PDB entry 9B24 | electron microscopy, 2.47 A resolution | chains Y and z of the 51 polymer chains in the assembly

Chain Y:
Molecule: 23S rRNA
Source organism: Mycolicibacterium smegmatis
Sequence (3120 nucleotides; numbered 1 to 3120; the number before each row is that of its first residue):
     1 UAAGUGUUUA AGGGCGCAUG GUGGAUGCCU UGGCACUGGG AGCCGAUGAA GGACGUAGGA
    61 GGCUGCGAUA AGCCUCGGGG AGCUGUCAAC CGAGCGUUGA UCCGAGGAUG UCCGAAUGGG
   121 GAAACCCGGC ACGAGUGAUG UCGUGUCACC AGGCGCUGAA UAUAUAGGCG UCUGGGGGGA
   181 ACGCGGGGAA GUGAAACAUC UCAGUACCCG UAGGAAGAGA AAACAAAAUG UGAUUCCGUG
   241 AGUAGUGGCG AGCGAAAGCG GAGGAUGGCU AAACCGUAUG CAUGUGAUAC CGGGUAGGGG
   301 UUGUGUGUGC GGGGUUGUGG GACCUAUCUU UCCGGCUCUA CCUGGCUGGA GGGCAGUGAG
   361 AAAAUGUUGU GGUUAGCGGA AAUGGCUUGG GAUGGCCUGC CGUAGACGGU GAGAGCCCGG
   421 UACGUGAAAA CCCGACGUCU GUCUUGAUGG UGUUCCCGAG UAGCAGCGGG CCCGUGGAAU
   481 CUGCUGUGAA UCUGCCGGGA CCACCCGGUA AGCCUGAAUA CUUCCCAGUG ACCGAUAGCG
   541 GAUUAGUACC GUGAGGGAAU GGUGAAAAGU ACCCCGGGAG GGGAGUGAAA GAGUACCUGA
   601 AACCGUGCGC UUACAAUCCG UCAGAGCCCU CGACGUGUCG UGGGGUGAUG GCGUGCCUUU
   661 UGAAGAAUGA GCCUGCGAGU CAGGGACAUG UCGCGAGGUU AACCCGGGUG GGGUAGCCGC
   721 AGCGAAAGCG AGUCUGAAUA GGGCGUAUCC ACACAAGAGU GUGUGGUGUA GUGGUGUGUU
   781 CUGGACCCGA AGCGGAGUGA UCUACCCAUG GCCAGGGUGA AGCGCGGGUA AGACCGCGUG
   841 GAGGCCCGAA CCCACUUAGG UUGAAGACUG AGGGGAUGAG CUGUGGGUAG GGGUGAAAGG
   901 CCAAUCAAAC UCCGUGAUAG CUGGUUCUCC CCGAAAUGCA UUUAGGUGCA GCGUCGCAUG
   961 UUUCUUGCCG GAGGUAGAGC UACUGGAUGG CCGAUGGGCC CCACAGGGUU ACUGACGUCA
  1021 GCCAAACUCC GAAUGCCGGU AAGUCCAAGA GUGCGGCAGU GAGACGGCGG GGGAUAAGCU
  1081 CCGUGCGUCG AGAGGGAAAC AGCCCAGAUC GCCGGCUAAG GCCCCUAAGC GUGUGCUAAG
  1141 UGGAAAAGGA UGUGCAGUCG CGAAGACAAC CAGGAGGUUG GCUUAGAAGC AGCCACCCUU
  1201 GAAAGAGUGC GUAAUAGCUC ACUGGUCAAG UGAUUGUGCG CCGAUAAUGU AGCGGGGCUC
  1261 AAGCACACCG CCGAAGCCGC GGCAGCCAAC GUGUUGGCUG GGUAGGGGAG CGUCCUGCAU
  1321 CCGGUGAAGC CGCCGAGUGA UCGAGUGGUG GAGGGUGUGG GAGUGAGAAU GCAGGCAUGA
  1381 GUAGCGAUUA GGCAAGUGAG AACCUUGCCC GCCGAAAGAC CAAGGGUUCC UGGGCCAGGC
  1441 CAGUCCGCCC AGGGUGAGUC GGGACCUAAG GCGAGGCCGA CAGGCGUAGU CGAUGGACAA
  1501 CGGGUUGAUA UUCCCGUACC CGUGUAUGUG CGUCCAUGAU GAAUCAGCGG UACUAACCAU
  1561 CCAAAACCAC CGUGACCGCA CCUUUCGGGG UGUGGCGUUG GUGGGGCUGC AUGGGACCUU
  1621 CGUUGGUAGU AGUCAAGCGA UGGGGUGACG CAGGAAGGUA GCCGUACCGG UCAGUGGUAA
  1681 UACCGGGGUA AGCCUGUAGG GAGUCAGAUA GGUAAAUCCG UCUGGCAUAU AUCCUGAGAG
  1741 GUGAUGCAUA GCCGAGUGAG GCGAAUUCGG UGAUCCUAUG CUGCCGAGAA AAGCCUCUAG
  1801 CGAGGACAUA CACGGCCCGU ACCCCAAACC AACACAGGUG GUCAGGUAGA GAAUACUAAG
  1861 GCGUACGAGU GAACUAUGGU UAAGGAACUC GGCAAAAUGC CCCCGUAACU UCGGGAGAAG
  1921 GGGGACCCAC AUGGCGUGUA AGCCUUUACG GCCCAAGCGU GAGUGGGUGG CACAAACCAG
  1981 UGAGAAGCGA CUGUUUACUA AAAACACAGG UCCGUGCGAA GUCGCAAGAC GAUGUAUACG
  2041 GACUGACGCC UGCCCGGUGC UGGAAGGUUA AGAGGACCCG UUAACUCCCU UUGGGGGUGA
  2101 AGCGGAGAAU UUAAGCCCCA GUAAACGGCG GUGGUAACUA UAACCAUCCU AAGGUAGCGA
  2161 AAUUCCUUGU CGGGUAAGUU CCGACCUGCA CGAAUGGCGU AACGACUUCU CAACUGUCUC
  2221 AACCAUAGAC UCGGCGAAAU UGCACUACGA GUAAAGAUGC UCGUUACGCG CGGCAGGACG
  2281 AAAAGACCCC GGGACCUUCA CUACAACUUG GUAUUGGUGC UCGAUACGGU UUGUGUAGGA
  2341 UAGGUGGGAG ACUGUGAAGC UCACACGCCA GUGUGGGUGG AGUCGUUGUU GAAAUACCAC
  2401 UCUGAUCGUA UUGGGCCUCU AACCUCGGAC CGUAUAUCCG GUUCAGGGAC AGUGCCUGGU
  2461 GGGUAGUUUA ACUGGGGCGG UUGCCUCCUA AAAUGUAACG GAGGCGCCCA AAGGUUCCCU
  2521 CAACCUGGAC GGCAAUCAGG UGUUGAGUGU AAGUGCACAA GGGAGCUUGA CUGCGAGACG
  2581 GACAUGUCGA GCAGGGACGA AAGUCGGGAC UAGUGAUCCG GCACCUCUGA GUGGAAGGGG
  2641 UGUCGCUCAA CGGAUAAAAG GUACCCCGGG GAUAACAGGC UGAUCUUCCC CAAGAGUCCA
  2701 UAUCGACGGG AUGGUUUGGC ACCUCGAUGU CGGCUCGUCG CAUCCUGGGG CUGGAGCAGG
  2761 UCCCAAGGGU UGGGCUGUUC GCCCAUUAAA GCGGCACGCG AGCUGGGUUU AGAACGUCGU
  2821 GAGACAGUUC GGUCUCUAUC CGCCGCGCGC GUCAGAAGCU UGAGGAAACC UGUCCCUAGU
  2881 ACGAGAGGAC CGGGACGGAC GAACCUCUGG UAUACCAGUU GUCCCACCAG GGGCACGGCU
  2941 GGAUAGCCAC GUUCGGACAG GAUAACCGCU GAAAGCAUCU AAGCGGGAAA CCUCUUCCAA
  3001 GACCAGGCUU CUCACCCUCU AGGAGGGAUA AGGCCCCCCG CAGACCACGG GAUUGAUAGA
  3061 CCAGACCUGG AAGCCUAGUA AUAGGUGCAG GGAACUGGCA CUAACCGGCC GAAAACUUAC
Unresolved in the structure: 1, 2324-2404
Ion coordination: Mg2+ site 1: U7, A3114; Mg2+ site 2: G13, G14, U611; Mg2+ site 3: G77, G78; Mg2+ site 4: A105, G106; Mg2+ site 5: A116, U117; Mg2+ site 6 near U117 (its only coordinating residue here); Mg2+ site 7 near G153 (its only coordinating residue here); Mg2+ site 8: U163, A164; Mg2+ site 9 near G187 (its only coordinating residue here); Mg2+ site 10: G191, U2467; Mg2+ site 11: G193, A194; Mg2+ site 12: A194, A195, A196; 287 more Mg2+ sites not listed

Chain z:
Protein: Large ribosomal subunit protein bL34
Source organism: Mycolicibacterium smegmatis
UniProt: A0R7K0 (RL34_MYCS2); numbering as in UniProt (aligned over 1-47)
Sequence (47 residues; numbered 1 to 47; the number before each row is that of its first residue):
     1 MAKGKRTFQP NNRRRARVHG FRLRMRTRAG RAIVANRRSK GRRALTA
Unresolved in the structure: 1

Interface between chain Y and chain z:
Pairs across the interface (89; chain Y residue first):
  A50(Y) with Arg38(z), base contact
  G51(Y) with Arg38(z), sugar contact
  A53(Y) with Arg43(z), salt bridge to the phosphate
  G114(Y) with Arg22(z), salt bridge to the phosphate
  A115(Y) with Met25(z), phosphate contact
  G121(Y) with Arg22(z), hydrogen bond to the base
  A122(Y) with Arg13(z), base contact; Ala16(z), base contact; Arg17(z), sugar contact; Arg22(z), salt bridge to the phosphate
  A123(Y) with Phe21(z), stacking on the base; Arg22(z), phosphate contact; Leu45(z), base contact; Thr46(z), hydrogen bond to the base
  G179(Y) with Ala35(z), phosphate contact
  A180(Y) with Ser39(z), phosphate contact
  C208(Y) with Arg28(z), phosphate contact
  C209(Y) with Arg28(z), salt bridge to the phosphate
  G546(Y) with Lys40(z), base contact; Gly41(z), sugar contact; Arg42(z), hydrogen bond to the sugar
  U547(Y) with Gly41(z), phosphate contact; Arg42(z), salt bridge to the phosphate; Arg43(z), hydrogen bond to the phosphate
  U552(Y) with Phe8(z), sugar contact; Arg15(z), sugar contact; His19(z), hydrogen bond to the base
  G553(Y) with His19(z), salt bridge to the phosphate
  A554(Y) with Ile33(z), phosphate contact; Arg37(z), salt bridge to the phosphate
  G555(Y) with Ile33(z), phosphate contact; Asn36(z), hydrogen bond to the phosphate; Arg37(z), salt bridge to the phosphate; Arg42(z), base contact
  G556(Y) with Lys40(z), salt bridge to the phosphate; Arg42(z), hydrogen bond to the base
  G557(Y) with Lys40(z), hydrogen bond to the base; Arg42(z), hydrogen bond to the base
  G797(Y) with Arg28(z), salt bridge to the phosphate; Ala29(z), phosphate contact; Ile33(z), sugar contact
  G799(Y) with Val18(z), phosphate contact; His19(z), hydrogen bond to the phosphate; Leu23(z), phosphate contact
  U801(Y) with Thr7(z), hydrogen bond to the sugar; Phe8(z), sugar contact; Gln9(z), hydrogen bond to the sugar; Pro10(z), base contact; Asn11(z), hydrogen bond to the base; Arg14(z), hydrogen bond to the sugar; Arg15(z), base contact
  C802(Y) with Lys5(z), hydrogen bond to the phosphate; Arg6(z), sugar contact; Thr7(z), sugar contact; Gln9(z), sugar contact
  U803(Y) with Lys5(z), salt bridge to the phosphate
  C853(Y) with Lys3(z), salt bridge to the phosphate
  A854(Y) with Ala2(z), base contact
  A867(Y) with Arg6(z), salt bridge to the phosphate
  C868(Y) with Lys3(z), phosphate contact
  U869(Y) with Ala2(z), phosphate contact
  G885(Y) with Asn11(z), hydrogen bond to the phosphate; Arg13(z), hydrogen bond to the phosphate; Arg14(z), salt bridge to the phosphate
  G886(Y) with Arg13(z), salt bridge to the phosphate; Arg14(z), salt bridge to the phosphate; Arg17(z), phosphate contact
  A903(Y) with Thr7(z), base contact; Phe8(z), base contact
  A904(Y) with Arg6(z), base contact
  A1423(Y) with Asn11(z), phosphate contact
  G1424(Y) with Pro10(z), sugar contact; Asn11(z), phosphate contact; Asn12(z), hydrogen bond to the phosphate; Arg13(z), phosphate contact
  C1472(Y) with Arg26(z), sugar contact
  G1492(Y) with Arg13(z), phosphate contact
  A1493(Y) with Arg13(z), salt bridge to the phosphate; Arg17(z), salt bridge to the phosphate
  C1829(Y) with Pro10(z), sugar contact
  C1830(Y) with Arg6(z), sugar contact; Phe8(z), hydrogen bond to the sugar; Pro10(z), sugar contact
  A1831(Y) with Arg6(z), hydrogen bond to the sugar; Phe8(z), phosphate contact
  G1837(Y) with Gly4(z), sugar contact
  G1838(Y) with Ala2(z), sugar contact; Gly4(z), sugar contact; Lys5(z), sugar contact
Also at the interface, not in a pair above, chain Y (54 interface residues in all): C63, A796, U798, A800, A865, U884, G1425, G1471, A1482, G1483
Also at the interface, not in a pair above, chain z (41 interface residues in all): Gly20, Arg24, Gly30, Ala47

In short:
Chain Y and chain z form an interface of 54 and 41 residues respectively, with 20 hydrogen bonds, 18 salt
bridges and 1 aromatic stacking contact. Polar pairs include G121(Y)-Arg22(z), A123(Y)-Thr46(z) and
U552(Y)-His19(z). U7(Y) and A3114(Y) coordinate Mg2+ site 1.
Here chain Y is 23S rRNA and chain z is Large ribosomal subunit protein bL34, both from Mycolicibacterium
smegmatis. Entry 9B24 (WT strain gidB mutant mycobacterial ribosome) was determined by electron microscopy.
